PDB entry 3S1M | X-ray diffraction, 3.13 A resolution | chains C and K of the 12 polymer chains in the assembly

== Chain C ==
Name: DNA-directed RNA polymerase II subunit RPB3
Source organism: Saccharomyces cerevisiae
Reference sequence: P16370 (RPB3_YEAST); residues 1-318 here = UniProt positions 1-318
Chain sequence (318 residues; each row starts with the number of its first residue):
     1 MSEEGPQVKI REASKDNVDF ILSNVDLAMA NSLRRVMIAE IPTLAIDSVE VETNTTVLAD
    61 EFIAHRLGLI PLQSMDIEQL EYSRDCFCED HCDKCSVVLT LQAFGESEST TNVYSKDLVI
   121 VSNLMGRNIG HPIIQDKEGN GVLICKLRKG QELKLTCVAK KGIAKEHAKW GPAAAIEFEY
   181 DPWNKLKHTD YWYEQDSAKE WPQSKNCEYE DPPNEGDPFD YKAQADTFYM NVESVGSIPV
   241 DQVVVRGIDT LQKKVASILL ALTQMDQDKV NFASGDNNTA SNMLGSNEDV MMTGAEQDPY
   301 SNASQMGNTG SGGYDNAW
Unresolved in the structure: 1-2, 269-318
Ion coordination: Zn2+: Cys86, Cys88, Cys92, Cys95
Curated features (UniProtKB/Swiss-Prot):
  - binding site (Zn(2+)): Cys86, Cys88, Cys92, Cys95
  - modified residue: Ser2 (N-acetylserine)
  - natural variant: Ala30 (A30D: In mutant RPB3-1)
  - mutagenesis: Lys9 (K9E: Transcript termination readthrough)

== Chain K ==
Name: DNA-directed RNA polymerase II subunit RPB11
Source organism: Saccharomyces cerevisiae
Reference sequence: P38902 (RPB11_YEAST); residue numbers follow UniProt; this construct covers 1-120
Chain sequence (120 residues; numbered 1 to 120; the number before each row is that of its first residue):
     1 MNAPDRFELF LLGEGESKLK IDPDTKAPNA VVITFEKEDH TLGNLIRAEL LNDRKVLFAA
    61 YKVEHPFFAR FKLRIQTTEG YDPKDALKNA CNSIINKLGA LKTNFETEWN LQTLAADDAF
Unresolved in the structure: 115-120
Curated features (UniProtKB/Swiss-Prot):
  - mutagenesis: Glu108 (E108G/V: Transcript termination readthrough; E108K: Transcript termination readthrough. Lethal), Leu111 (L111P: Transcript termination readthrough), Leu114 (L114P: Transcript termination readthrough)

== Chain C / chain K interface ==
Pairs across the interface (81):
  Glu3(C) - Ala100(K)
  Glu3(C) - Asn104(K)
  Glu4(C) - Asn96(K)
  Glu4(C) - Ala100(K)
  Glu4(C) - Asn104(K)
  Pro6(C) - Lys97(K)
  Pro6(C) - Leu101(K)  hydrophobic
  Pro6(C) - Asn104(K)  hydrogen bond (backbone-side chain)
  Gln7(C) - Asn104(K)
  Val8(C) - Leu101(K)  hydrophobic
  Val8(C) - Phe105(K)  hydrophobic
  Val8(C) - Glu108(K)
  Lys9(C) - Glu108(K)
  Ile10(C) - Phe105(K)  hydrophobic
  Ile10(C) - Glu108(K)  hydrogen bond (backbone-side chain)
  Ile10(C) - Gln112(K)  hydrogen bond (backbone-side chain)
  Ala13(C) - Thr113(K)
  Ala13(C) - Leu114(K)
  Ser14(C) - Leu114(K)
  Val18(C) - Trp109(K)  hydrophobic
  Asp26(C) - Asn52(K)
  Asp26(C) - Lys97(K)
  Ala28(C) - Asn44(K)
  Ala28(C) - Leu45(K)
  Ala28(C) - Ala48(K)  hydrophobic
  Met29(C) - Leu45(K)  hydrophobic
  Met29(C) - Ile94(K)
  Met29(C) - Lys97(K)
  Met29(C) - Leu98(K)  hydrophobic
  Ser32(C) - Thr41(K)  hydrogen bond (side chain-backbone)
  Ser32(C) - Leu45(K)
  Arg35(C) - Asp39(K)  salt bridge
  Arg35(C) - His40(K)
  Arg35(C) - Thr41(K)  hydrogen bond
  Arg84(C) - Phe10(K)
  Arg84(C) - Leu11(K)
  Ala164(C) - Arg6(K)
  Lys165(C) - Arg6(K)  hydrogen bond (backbone-side chain)
  Lys165(C) - Leu9(K)
  Lys165(C) - Asp39(K)  salt bridge
  Glu166(C) - Arg6(K)  hydrogen bond (backbone-side chain)
  Glu166(C) - Phe10(K)
  His167(C) - Arg6(K)
  Val240(C) - Trp109(K)  hydrophobic
  Asp241(C) - Phe105(K)
  Asp241(C) - Trp109(K)
  Val244(C) - Phe105(K)  hydrophobic
  Val245(C) - Lys102(K)
  Val245(C) - Phe105(K)  hydrophobic
  Val245(C) - Glu106(K)
  Ile248(C) - Leu98(K)
  Ile248(C) - Leu101(K)  hydrophobic
  Ile248(C) - Lys102(K)
  Asp249(C) - Lys102(K)  salt bridge
  Leu251(C) - Thr41(K)
  Leu251(C) - Leu45(K)  hydrophobic
  Leu251(C) - Leu98(K)  hydrophobic
  Gln252(C) - Ile95(K)  hydrogen bond (side chain-backbone)
  Gln252(C) - Leu98(K)
  Gln252(C) - Gly99(K)
  Lys254(C) - Glu38(K)  salt bridge
  Lys254(C) - Leu42(K)
  Val255(C) - Leu42(K)  hydrophobic
  Val255(C) - Cys91(K)
  Val255(C) - Ile94(K)  hydrophobic
  Val255(C) - Ile95(K)  hydrophobic
  Ala256(C) - Ile95(K)
  Ile258(C) - Lys18(K)
  Ile258(C) - Leu19(K)
  Ile258(C) - Phe35(K)  hydrophobic
  Ile258(C) - Leu42(K)  hydrophobic
  Leu259(C) - Lys88(K)
  Leu259(C) - Cys91(K)  hydrophobic
  Leu259(C) - Asn92(K)
  Leu259(C) - Ile95(K)  hydrophobic
  Leu262(C) - Leu19(K)  hydrophobic
  Leu262(C) - Leu87(K)  hydrophobic
  Leu262(C) - Lys88(K)
  Met265(C) - Leu19(K)
  Met265(C) - Ile21(K)  hydrophobic
  Asp266(C) - Lys88(K)  salt bridge
Interface residues without a listed pair, chain C (45 interface residues in all): Arg11, Phe20, Leu22, Asn24, Val25, Val36, Glu40, Ile163, Ala261
Interface residues without a listed pair, chain K (40 interface residues in all): Phe7, Thr103

== In short ==
Chain C and chain K form an interface of 45 and 40 residues respectively; the contacts include 8 hydrogen
bonds and 5 salt bridges. Among the polar pairs are Arg35(C)-Asp39(K), Lys165(C)-Asp39(K) and
Asp249(C)-Lys102(K).
Chain C is DNA-directed RNA polymerase II subunit RPB3 and chain K is DNA-directed RNA polymerase II subunit
RPB11, both from Saccharomyces cerevisiae; the structure, RNA Polymerase II Initiation Complex with a 5-nt RNA
(variant 1), was determined by X-ray diffraction, deposited together with 3RZD, 3RZO, 3S14, 3S15, 3S16, 3S17
and 5 further entries.
